1X6V - chains B and A; structure by X-ray diffraction, 1.75 A resolution.

== Chain B (and A) ==
Protein: Bifunctional 3'-phosphoadenosine 5'-phosphosulfate synthetase 1
Source organism: Homo sapiens
Notes: EC 2.7.7.4, 2.7.1.25; chain A of this document is another copy of the same molecule, construct and numbering; everything in this record applies to it too
UniProt: O43252 (PAPS1_HUMAN); numbering as in UniProt (aligned over 1-624)
Sequence (630 residues; row label = number of the first residue in the row):
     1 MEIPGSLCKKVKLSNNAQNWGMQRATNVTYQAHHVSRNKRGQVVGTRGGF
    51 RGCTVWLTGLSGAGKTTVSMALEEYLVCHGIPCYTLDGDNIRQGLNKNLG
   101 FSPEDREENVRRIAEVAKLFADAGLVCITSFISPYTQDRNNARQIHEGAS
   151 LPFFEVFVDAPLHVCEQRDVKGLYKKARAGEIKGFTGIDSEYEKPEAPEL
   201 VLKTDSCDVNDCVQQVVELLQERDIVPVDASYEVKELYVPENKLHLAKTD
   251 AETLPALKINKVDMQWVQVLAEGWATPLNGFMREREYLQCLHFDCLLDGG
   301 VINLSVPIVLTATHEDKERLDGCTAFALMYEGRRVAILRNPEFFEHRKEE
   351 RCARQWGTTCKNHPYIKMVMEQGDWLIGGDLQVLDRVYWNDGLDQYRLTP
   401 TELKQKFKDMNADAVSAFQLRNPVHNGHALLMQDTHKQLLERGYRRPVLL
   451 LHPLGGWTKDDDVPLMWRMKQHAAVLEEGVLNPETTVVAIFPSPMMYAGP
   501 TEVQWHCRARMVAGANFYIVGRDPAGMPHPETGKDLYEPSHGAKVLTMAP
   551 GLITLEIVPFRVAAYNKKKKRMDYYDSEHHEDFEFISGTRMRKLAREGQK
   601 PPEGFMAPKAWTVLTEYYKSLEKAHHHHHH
Disordered / not traced: 1-33, 181-184, 624-630 (chain A: 1-33, 161-190, 625-627)
Sequence notes: conflict Ser416 (Phe in O43252); expression tag (625-630)
UniProt features mapped onto this chain:
  - binding site (ATP): Gly62 to Thr67, Cys207, Cys212, Gln419 to Asn422, Gly521 to Ala525, Ala563
  - binding site (adenosine 5'-phosphosulfate): Asp89 to Arg92, Phe101, Arg106 to Asn109, Ile132, Ser133, Lys171, Gly184, Phe185
  - modified residue: Met1 (N-acetylmethionine), Lys12 (N6-acetyllysine)
  - mutagenesis: Arg37 (R37A: Abolishes inhibition by the substrate adenylyl sulfate), Arg40 (R40A: Abolishes inhibition by the substrate adenylyl sulfate), His425 (H425A: Loss of activity), Asn426 (N426K: Increased activity), Gly427 to His428 (Loss of activity), Gly427 (G427A: 30% decrease in activity), His428 (H428A: Loss of activity)
Residues lining bound ligands: ADP (adenosine-5'-diphosphate): Leu60, Ser61, Gly62, Ala63, Gly64, Lys65, Thr66, Thr67, Val68, Arg168, Val170, Thr204, Cys207, Asp208, Val209, Cys212

== Chain B / chain A interface ==
Pairs across the interface - 125 pairs, chain B then chain A:
  His34(B) - Met70(A)  hydrogen bond
  His34(B) - Glu73(A)  salt bridge
  His34(B) - Thr85(A)
  His34(B) - Asp87(A)  salt bridge
  Val35(B) - Glu73(A)  hydrogen bond (backbone-side chain)
  Lys39(B) - Val77(A)
  Arg40(B) - Glu73(A)  salt bridge
  Val43(B) - Val44(A)
  Val43(B) - Gly45(A)
  Val43(B) - Val77(A)
  Val43(B) - Pro82(A)
  Val44(B) - Val44(A)
  Gly45(B) - Val43(A)
  Gly45(B) - Val44(A)  hydrogen bond (backbone-backbone)
  Gly45(B) - Gly45(A)
  Met70(B) - His34(A)  hydrogen bond
  Glu73(B) - His34(A)  salt bridge
  Glu73(B) - Val35(A)  hydrogen bond (side chain-backbone)
  Glu73(B) - Arg40(A)  salt bridge
  Val77(B) - Lys39(A)
  Val77(B) - Val43(A)
  Gly80(B) - Val43(A)
  Pro82(B) - Val43(A)
  Pro82(B) - Val44(A)
  Tyr84(B) - Leu119(A)
  Tyr84(B) - Asp122(A)  hydrogen bond
  Tyr84(B) - Ala123(A)  hydrophobic
  Thr85(B) - His34(A)
  Asp87(B) - His34(A)  salt bridge
  Gly94(B) - Arg111(A)  hydrogen bond (backbone-side chain)
  Gly94(B) - Glu115(A)
  Leu95(B) - Arg111(A)  hydrogen bond (backbone-side chain)
  Leu95(B) - Arg112(A)
  Leu95(B) - Glu115(A)
  Asn98(B) - Glu108(A)  hydrogen bond
  Asn98(B) - Arg111(A)
  Glu108(B) - Asn98(A)  hydrogen bond
  Glu108(B) - Arg112(A)  salt bridge
  Arg111(B) - Gly94(A)  hydrogen bond (side chain-backbone)
  Arg111(B) - Leu95(A)  hydrogen bond (side chain-backbone)
  Arg111(B) - Lys97(A)
  Arg111(B) - Asn98(A)
  Arg111(B) - Arg112(A)
  Arg112(B) - Leu95(A)
  Arg112(B) - Glu108(A)  salt bridge
  Arg112(B) - Arg111(A)
  Arg112(B) - Arg112(A)
  Glu115(B) - Gly94(A)
  Glu115(B) - Leu95(A)
  Val116(B) - Val116(A)  hydrophobic
  Leu119(B) - Tyr84(A)
  Leu119(B) - Asn90(A)
  Leu119(B) - Val116(A)  hydrophobic
  Leu119(B) - Phe120(A)
  Phe120(B) - Leu119(A)
  Phe120(B) - Phe120(A)  hydrophobic
  Phe120(B) - Ala123(A)  hydrophobic
  Asp122(B) - Tyr84(A)  hydrogen bond
  Ala123(B) - Tyr84(A)  hydrophobic
  Ala123(B) - Phe120(A)  hydrophobic
  Leu125(B) - Leu125(A)  hydrophobic
  Glu284(B) - His541(A)  salt bridge
  Glu284(B) - Lys544(A)  salt bridge
  Arg285(B) - Met548(A)
  Leu288(B) - His541(A)
  Leu288(B) - Met548(A)  hydrophobic
  Gln289(B) - Met548(A)  hydrogen bond
  His292(B) - His292(A)
  His292(B) - Asp294(A)
  His292(B) - Val545(A)
  Phe293(B) - His292(A)
  Phe293(B) - Phe293(A)
  Phe293(B) - Asp294(A)
  Phe293(B) - Gln504(A)
  Phe293(B) - Val545(A)  hydrophobic
  Phe293(B) - Ala549(A)  hydrophobic
  Phe293(B) - Pro550(A)
  Asp294(B) - His292(A)
  Asp294(B) - Phe293(A)
  Leu297(B) - Met548(A)
  Leu297(B) - Pro550(A)
  Glu345(B) - Glu538(A)
  Arg347(B) - Asp535(A)  hydrogen bond (side chain-backbone)
  Arg347(B) - Leu536(A)  hydrogen bond (side chain-backbone)
  Arg347(B) - Tyr537(A)
  Arg347(B) - Glu538(A)
  Glu349(B) - Gly357(A)
  Glu349(B) - Thr358(A)  hydrogen bond
  Glu349(B) - His529(A)  salt bridge
  Glu350(B) - Gly357(A)
  Ala353(B) - Ala353(A)
  Ala353(B) - Arg354(A)
  Ala353(B) - Gly357(A)
  Ala353(B) - Thr358(A)
  Arg354(B) - Ala353(A)
  Arg354(B) - Arg354(A)  hydrogen bond (backbone-side chain)
  Arg354(B) - Gln355(A)
  Arg354(B) - Thr501(A)  hydrogen bond
  Arg354(B) - Tyr537(A)
  Gln355(B) - Arg354(A)
  Gly357(B) - Glu349(A)
  Gly357(B) - Glu350(A)
  Gly357(B) - Ala353(A)
  Thr358(B) - Glu349(A)  hydrogen bond
  Thr358(B) - Ala353(A)
  Thr359(B) - Thr359(A)
  Thr501(B) - Arg354(A)  hydrogen bond
  Gln504(B) - Phe293(A)
  His529(B) - Glu349(A)  salt bridge
  Asp535(B) - Arg347(A)  hydrogen bond (backbone-side chain)
  Leu536(B) - Arg347(A)  hydrogen bond (backbone-side chain)
  Tyr537(B) - Arg347(A)
  Glu538(B) - Glu345(A)
  Glu538(B) - Arg347(A)
  His541(B) - Glu284(A)  salt bridge
  His541(B) - Leu288(A)
  Lys544(B) - Glu284(A)  salt bridge
  Val545(B) - His292(A)
  Val545(B) - Phe293(A)  hydrophobic
  Met548(B) - Arg285(A)
  Met548(B) - Leu288(A)  hydrophobic
  Met548(B) - Gln289(A)  hydrogen bond
  Met548(B) - Leu297(A)
  Ala549(B) - Phe293(A)  hydrophobic
  Pro550(B) - Phe293(A)
Interface residues without a listed pair, chain B (68 interface residues in all): Thr46, Glu74, Cys83, Leu86, Asn90, Ile91, Lys97, Trp356, Pro500
Interface residues without a listed pair, chain A (70 interface residues in all): Thr46, Glu74, Gly80, Ile81, Cys83, Leu86, Ile91, Lys118, Trp356, Pro500

== Summary ==
68 residues of chain B and 70 residues of chain A are in contact; the contacts include 24 hydrogen bonds and
14 salt bridges. Polar pairs include His34(B)-Glu73(A), His34(B)-Asp87(A) and Arg40(B)-Glu73(A). Ligands of
chain B: ADP.
Both chains are Bifunctional 3'-phosphoadenosine 5'-phosphosulfate synthetase 1 (Homo sapiens). Entry 1X6V
(The crystal structure of human 3'-phosphoadenosine-5'-phosphosulfate synthetase 1) was determined by X-ray
diffraction together with 1XJQ and 1XNJ from the same study.
